4BBR - chains D and G of the 13 polymer chains in the assembly; structure by X-ray diffraction, 3.40 A resolution.

== Chain D ==
Molecule: DNA-directed RNA polymerase II subunit RPB4
Source organism: Saccharomyces cerevisiae
Reference sequence: P20433 (RPB4_YEAST); residue numbers follow UniProt; this construct covers 1-221
Sequence (221 residues; row label = number of the first residue in the row):
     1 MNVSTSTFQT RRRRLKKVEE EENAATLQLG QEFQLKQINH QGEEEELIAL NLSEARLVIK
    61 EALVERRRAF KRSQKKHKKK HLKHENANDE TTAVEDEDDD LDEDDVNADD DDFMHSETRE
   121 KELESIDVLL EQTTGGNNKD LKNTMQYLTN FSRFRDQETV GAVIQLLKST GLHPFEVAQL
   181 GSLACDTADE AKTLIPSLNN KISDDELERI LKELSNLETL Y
Disordered / not traced: 1-2, 77-117
Swiss-Prot annotation at these positions:
  - modified residue: Met1 (N-acetylmethionine), Thr91 (Phosphothreonine), Thr92 (Phosphothreonine)

== Chain G ==
Molecule: DNA-directed RNA polymerase II subunit RPB7
Source organism: Saccharomyces cerevisiae
Reference sequence: P34087 (RPB7_YEAST); numbering as in UniProt (aligned over 1-171)
Sequence (171 residues; numbered 1 to 171; the number before each row is that of its first residue):
     1 MFFIKDLSLN ITLHPSFFGP RMKQYLKTKL LEEVEGSCTG KFGYILCVLD YDNIDIQRGR
    61 ILPTDGSAEF NVKYRAVVFK PFKGEVVDGT VVSCSQHGFE VQVGPMKVFV TKHLMPQDLT
   121 FNAGSNPPSY QSSEDVITIK SRIRVKIEGC ISQVSSIHAI GSIKEDYLGA I

== How chain D and chain G interact ==
Pairs across the interface - 106 pairs, chain D then chain G:
  Val3(D) with Leu9(G), hydrophobic; Asn10(G); Glu33(G)
  Ser4(D) with Leu9(G)
  Thr5(D) with Ser8(G); Leu9(G); Val34(G); Phe42(G); Tyr74(G), hydrogen bond
  Ser6(D) with Leu7(G); Ser8(G), hydrogen bond (backbone-backbone)
  Thr7(D) with Ser8(G); Lys41(G); Phe42(G)
  Phe8(D) with Lys5(G); Asp6(G)
  Glu22(D) with Lys83(G), salt bridge
  Asn23(D) with Phe82(G); Lys83(G)
  Ala24(D) with Lys83(G)
  Ala25(D) with Lys83(G)
  Leu29(D) with Phe82(G), hydrophobic
  Gly30(D) with Phe82(G)
  Glu32(D) with Lys5(G), salt bridge; Lys41(G), salt bridge; Phe42(G)
  Phe33(D) with Phe3(G), hydrophobic; Lys41(G); Phe42(G); Val78(G), hydrophobic; Lys80(G)
  Gln37(D) with Lys5(G), hydrogen bond
  Ile38(D) with Asp6(G)
  Asn39(D) with Asp6(G)
  His40(D) with Asp6(G), salt bridge; Leu7(G), hydrogen bond (side chain-backbone); Lys73(G); Tyr74(G)
  Glu45(D) with Asp6(G); Arg75(G), salt bridge
  Leu47(D) with Phe3(G), hydrophobic
  Ile48(D) with Phe3(G); Ile4(G), hydrogen bond (backbone-backbone); Arg75(G)
  Ala49(D) with Met1(G); Phe2(G); Phe3(G), hydrophobic
  Leu50(D) with Met1(G), hydrogen bond (backbone-backbone); Phe2(G), hydrogen bond (backbone-backbone); Ile4(G), hydrophobic
  Leu52(D) with Phe2(G), hydrophobic
  Val58(D) with Leu49(G), hydrophobic; Val77(G), hydrophobic
  Ile59(D) with Cys47(G), hydrophobic
  Ala62(D) with Cys47(G), hydrophobic; Leu49(G), hydrophobic
  Arg66(D) with Leu31(G); Glu35(G), salt bridge; Cys47(G); Val48(G), hydrogen bond (side chain-backbone); Tyr51(G)
  Ala69(D) with Tyr51(G), hydrophobic
  Phe70(D) with Tyr51(G)
  Arg72(D) with Asp52(G), salt bridge
  Ser73(D) with Gln24(G)
  Thr134(D) with Glu35(G)
  Asn138(D) with Glu35(G); Gly36(G); Leu46(G)
  Asp140(D) with Gly36(G); Ser37(G); Tyr44(G); Pro105(G)
  Leu141(D) with Leu46(G)
  Asn143(D) with Gln102(G); Gly104(G)
  Thr144(D) with Phe2(G); Leu46(G); Pro105(G)
  Tyr147(D) with Asp88(G), hydrogen bond (side chain-backbone); Val103(G); Gly104(G)
  Asn150(D) with Arg142(G), hydrogen bond (backbone-side chain)
  Phe151(D) with Asp88(G); Gly89(G); Thr90(G); Arg142(G)
  Phe175(D) with Met1(G); Glu85(G)
  Ala178(D) with Met1(G)
  Gln179(D) with Met1(G); Glu85(G); Val86(G)
  Leu183(D) with Val86(G); Asp88(G); Arg144(G)
  Ala184(D) with Arg144(G), hydrogen bond (backbone-side chain)
  Thr187(D) with Tyr167(G)
  Asp189(D) with Tyr167(G), hydrogen bond
  Glu190(D) with Arg144(G), salt bridge; Tyr167(G)
  Thr193(D) with Tyr167(G)
  Leu194(D) with Val86(G); Arg144(G); Tyr167(G); Leu168(G), hydrophobic
Other interface residues (no listed pair), chain D (55 interface residues in all): Ala55, Leu63, Glu65, Leu148
Other interface residues (no listed pair), chain G (51 interface residues in all): Arg21, Gly84, Asp166, Ile171

== In short ==
55 residues of chain D face 51 of chain G across their interface, with 12 hydrogen bonds and 8 salt bridges.
Among the polar pairs are Glu22(D)-Lys83(G), Glu32(D)-Lys5(G) and Glu32(D)-Lys41(G).
Chain D is DNA-directed RNA polymerase II subunit RPB4 and chain G is DNA-directed RNA polymerase II subunit
RPB7, both from Saccharomyces cerevisiae; the structure, Structure of RNA polymerase II-TFIIB complex, was
determined by X-ray diffraction, deposited together with 4BBS.
